Entry 5TYX (X-ray diffraction, 1.95 A resolution); this record covers chains A and P of the 4 polymer chains in the assembly.

== Chain A ==
Protein: DNA-directed DNA/RNA polymerase mu
Organism: Homo sapiens
Notes: EC 2.7.7.7
UniProt: Q9NP87 (DPOLM_HUMAN); numbering as in UniProt; present here: 132-397, 410-494
Amino-acid sequence (356 residues; row label = number of the first residue in the row; note: 12 numbers in that range are skipped by the numbering (no residue carries them; nothing is unmodelled there)):
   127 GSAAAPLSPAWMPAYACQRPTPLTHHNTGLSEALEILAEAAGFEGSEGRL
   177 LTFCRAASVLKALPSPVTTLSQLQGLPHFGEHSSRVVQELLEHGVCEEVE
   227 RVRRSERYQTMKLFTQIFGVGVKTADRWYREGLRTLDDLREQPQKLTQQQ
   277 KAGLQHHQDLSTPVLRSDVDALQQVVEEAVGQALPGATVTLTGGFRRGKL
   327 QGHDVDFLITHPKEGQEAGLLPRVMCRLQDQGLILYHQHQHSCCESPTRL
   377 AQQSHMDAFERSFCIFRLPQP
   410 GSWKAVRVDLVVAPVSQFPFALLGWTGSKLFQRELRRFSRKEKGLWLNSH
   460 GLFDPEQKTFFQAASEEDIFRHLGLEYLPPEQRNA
Not modelled in the structure: 127-137, 365-384
Sequence notes: expression tag (127-131); conflict Gly410 (Pro in Q9NP87)
Ion coordination: Mn2+ site 1: His208 (shared with 1 residue of chain D); Mn2+ site 2 near His219 (its only coordinating residue here); Na+: Thr241, Ile243, Val246 (shared with DT3(P) of chain P); Mn2+ site 3: Asp330, Asp332, Asp418 (shared with DA4(P), DT5(P) of chain P); Mn2+ site 4: Asp330, Asp332 (together with pyrophosphate) (shared with DT5(P) of chain P); Mn2+ site 5: Glu386, His459
Residues lining bound ligands: pyrophosphate (PPV): Gly319, Gly320, Arg323, Lys325, Gln327, Gly328, His329, Asp330, Asp332
Swiss-Prot annotation at these positions:
  - region: Arg323 to Asp332 (Involved in ssDNA binding)
  - binding site (Mg(2+)): Asp330, Asp332, Asp418
  - site: Gly433 (Responsible for the low discrimination between dNTP and rNTP)
What the authors report for this chain:
  - conformationally variable residues (side-chain flip): His329
  - binding site for pyrophosphate: His329

== Chain P ==
Molecule: 5-nt DNA strand
Sequence (5 nucleotides; row label = number of the first residue in the row):
     1 CGTAT
Ion coordination: Na+: DT3 (shared with Thr241(A), Ile243(A), Val246(A) of chain A); Mn2+ site 1: DA4, DT5 (shared with Asp330(A), Asp332(A), Asp418(A) of chain A); Mn2+ site 2: DT5 (together with pyrophosphate) (shared with Asp330(A), Asp332(A) of chain A)

== Chain A / chain P interface ==
Residue-residue contacts (29):
  Ile243(A) with DT3(P), phosphate contact
  Phe244(A) with DT3(P), phosphate contact
  Gly245(A) with DG2(P), phosphate contact; DT3(P), hydrogen bond to the phosphate
  Val246(A) with DG2(P), hydrogen bond to the phosphate; DT3(P), hydrogen bond to the phosphate
  Gly247(A) with DG2(P), hydrogen bond to the phosphate; DT3(P), phosphate contact
  Lys249(A) with DC1(P), phosphate contact; DG2(P), phosphate contact
  Thr250(A) with DC1(P), hydrogen bond to the phosphate; DG2(P), hydrogen bond to the phosphate
  Gln275(A) with DG2(P), sugar contact
  Arg323(A) with DT5(P), hydrogen bond to the phosphate
  Asp330(A) with DT5(P), phosphate contact
  Asp332(A) with DA4(P), phosphate contact; DT5(P), phosphate contact
  Phe389(A) with DT3(P), sugar contact; DA4(P), sugar contact
  Arg416(A) with DT3(P), phosphate contact; DA4(P), salt bridge to the phosphate
  Asp418(A) with DA4(P), sugar contact
  Gly433(A) with DT5(P), sugar contact
  Trp434(A) with DA4(P), sugar contact; DT5(P), sugar contact
  Thr435(A) with DT5(P), phosphate contact
  Gly436(A) with DT5(P), hydrogen bond to the phosphate
  Ser437(A) with DT5(P), sugar contact
  Lys438(A) with DT5(P), base contact
Other interface residues (no listed pair), chain A (24 interface residues in all): Val248, Gly319, Arg387, Gln441

== In short ==
The interface between chain A and chain P involves 24 residues on one side and 5 on the other; the contacts
include 8 hydrogen bonds and 1 salt bridge. Among the polar pairs are Gly245(A)-DT3(P), Val246(A)-DG2(P) and
Val246(A)-DT3(P). Ligands of chain A: pyrophosphate. From the paper: a binding site for pyrophosphate at
His329(A); conformational variability at His329(A).
Chain A is DNA-directed DNA/RNA polymerase mu (Homo sapiens) and chain P is a 5-nt DNA strand; the structure,
DNA Polymerase Mu Product Complex, Mn2+ (15 min), was determined by X-ray diffraction, deposited together with
5TXX, 5TXZ, 5TYB, 5TYC, 5TYD, 5TYE and 7 further entries.
